Entry 8X9Y (electron microscopy, 3.70 A resolution); this record covers chains E and C of the 18 polymer chains in the assembly.

== Chain E ==
Name: Tri1
Source organism: Human alphaherpesvirus 3
Amino-acid sequence (392 residues; numbered 9 to 477; 77 numbers in that range are skipped by the numbering (no residue carries them; nothing is unmodelled there); the number before each row is that of its first residue):
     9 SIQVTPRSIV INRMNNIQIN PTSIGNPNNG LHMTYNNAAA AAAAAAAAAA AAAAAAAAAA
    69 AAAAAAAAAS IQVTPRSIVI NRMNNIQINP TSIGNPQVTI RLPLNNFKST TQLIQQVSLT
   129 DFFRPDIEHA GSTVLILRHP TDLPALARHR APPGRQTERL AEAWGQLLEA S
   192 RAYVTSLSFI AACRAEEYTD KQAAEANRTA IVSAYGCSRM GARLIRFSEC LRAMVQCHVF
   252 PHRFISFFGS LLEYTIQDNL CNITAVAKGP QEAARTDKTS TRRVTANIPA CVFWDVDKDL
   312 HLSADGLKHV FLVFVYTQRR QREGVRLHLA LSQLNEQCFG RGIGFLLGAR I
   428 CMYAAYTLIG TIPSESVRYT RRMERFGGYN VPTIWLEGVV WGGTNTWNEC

== Chain C ==
Name: Major capsid protein
Source organism: Human alphaherpesvirus 3
Reference sequence: P09245 (MCP_VZVD); residue numbers follow UniProt; this construct covers 26-1394
Amino-acid sequence (1369 residues; row label = number of the first residue in the row):
    26 PAGIIPTGNV LSTIEVCAHR CIFDFFKQIR SDDNSLYSAQ FDILLGTYCN TLNFVRFLEL
    86 GLSVACICTK FPELAYVRDG VIQFEVQQPM IARDGPHPVD QPVHNYMVKR IHKRSLSAAF
   146 AIASEALSLL SNTYVDGTEI DSSLRIRAIQ QMARNLRTVL DSFERGTADQ LLGVLLEKAP
   206 PLSLLSPINK FQPEGHLNRV ARAALLSDLK RRVCADMFFM TRHAREPRLI SAYLSDMVSC
   266 TQPSVMVSRI THTNTRGRQV DGVLVTTATL KRQLLQGILQ IDDTAADVPV TYGEMVLQGT
   326 NLVTALVMGK AVRGMDDVAR HLLDITDPNT LNIPSIPPQS NSDSTTAGLP VNARVPADLV
   386 IVGDKLVFLE ALERRVYQAT RVAYPLIGNI DITFIMPMGV FQANSMDRYT RHAGDFSTVS
   446 EQDPRQFPPQ GIFFYNKDGI LTQLTLRDAM GTICHSSLLD VEATLVALRQ QHLDRQCYFG
   506 VYVAEGTEDT LDVQMGRFME TWADMMPHHP HWVNEHLTIL QFIAPSNPRL RFELNPAFDF
   566 FVAPGDVDLP GPQRPPEAMP TVNATLRIIN GNIPVPLCPI SFRDCRGTQL GLGRHTMTPA
   626 TIKAVKDTFE DRAYPTIFYM LEAVIHGNER NFCALLRLLT QCIRGYWEQS HRVAFVNNFH
   686 MLMYITTYLG NGELPEVCIN IYRDLLQHVR ALRQTITDFT IQGEGHNGET SEALNNILTD
   746 DTFIAPILWD CDALIYRDEA ARDRLPAIRV SGRNGYQALH FVDMAGHNFQ RRDNVLIHGR
   806 PVRGDTGQAI PITPHHDREW GILSKIYYYI VIPAFSRGSC CTMGVRYDRL YPALQAVIVP
   866 EIPADEEAPT TPEDPRHPLH AHQLVPNSLN VYFHNAHLTV DGDALLTLQE LMGDMAERTT
   926 AILVSSAPDA GAATATTRNM RIYDGALYHG LIMMAYQAYD ETIATGTFFY PVPVNPLFAC
   986 PEHLASLRGM TNARRVLAKM VPPIPPFLGA NHHATIRQPV AYHVTHSKSD FNTLTYSLLG
  1046 GYFKFTPISL THQLRTGFHP GIAFTVVRQD RFATEQLLYA ERASESYFVG QIQVHHHDAI
  1106 GGVNFTLTQP RAHVDLGVGY TAVCATAALR CPLTDMGNTA QNLFFSRGGV PMLHDNVTES
  1166 LRRITASGGR LNPTEPLPIF GGLRPATSAG IARGQASVCE FVAMPVSTDL QYFRTACNPR
  1226 GRASGMLYMG DRDADIEAIM FDHTQSDVAY TDRATLNPWA SQKHSYGDRL YNGTYNLTGA
  1286 SPIYSPCFKF FTPAEVNTNC NTLDRLLMEA KAVASQSSTD TEYQFKRPPG STEMTQDPCG
  1346 LFQEAYPPLC SSDAAMLRTA HAGETGADEV HLAQYLIRDA SPLRGCLPL
Unresolved in the structure: 339-376
Construct notes: conflict Ala814 (Gly in P09245)
Cystine bridges: Cys846-Cys985

== Interface between chain E and chain C ==
Residue-residue contacts - 11 pairs, chain E then chain C:
  Thr42(E) with Val160(C)
  Ala59(E) with Arg182(C); Leu185(C), hydrophobic
  Ala60(E) with Leu185(C)
  Ala61(E) with Ile1097(C)
  Ala62(E) with Gln1114(C)
  Ala63(E) with Phe188(C), hydrophobic; Glu189(C)
  Ala64(E) with Glu189(C); Tyr317(C), hydrogen bond (backbone-side chain)
  Ala65(E) with Tyr317(C), hydrophobic
Interface residues without a listed pair, chain E (9 interface residues in all): Ala51
Interface residues without a listed pair, chain C (12 interface residues in all): Lys95, Leu181, His1101, Arg1116

== In short ==
The interface between chain E and chain C involves 9 residues on one side and 12 on the other, with 1 hydrogen
bond. Its one hydrogen-bonded contact is Ala64(E)-Tyr317(C).
Chain E is Tri1 and chain C is Major capsid protein, both from Human alphaherpesvirus 3; the structure,
E-hexon capsomer of the VZV C-Capsid, was determined by electron microscopy together with 8X9W, 8X9X, 8X9Z,
8XA0, 8XA1, 8XA2 and 8XA3 from the same study.
